PDB entry 6H3L | electron microscopy, 4.20 A resolution (low resolution: residue-level contacts below are approximate; hydrogen-bond / salt-bridge calls are withheld) | chains A and C of the 3 polymer chains in the assembly

Chain A (and C):
Molecule: VgrG1
From: Pseudomonas aeruginosa (strain ATCC 15692 / DSM 22644 / CIP 104116 / JCM 14847 / LMG 12228 / 1C / PRS 101 / PAO1)
Notes: chain C of this document is another copy of the same molecule, construct and numbering; everything in this record applies to it too
UniProtKB: Q9I741 (Q9I741_PSEAE); residue numbers follow UniProt; this construct covers 1-643
Amino-acid sequence (643 residues; row label = number of the first residue in the row):
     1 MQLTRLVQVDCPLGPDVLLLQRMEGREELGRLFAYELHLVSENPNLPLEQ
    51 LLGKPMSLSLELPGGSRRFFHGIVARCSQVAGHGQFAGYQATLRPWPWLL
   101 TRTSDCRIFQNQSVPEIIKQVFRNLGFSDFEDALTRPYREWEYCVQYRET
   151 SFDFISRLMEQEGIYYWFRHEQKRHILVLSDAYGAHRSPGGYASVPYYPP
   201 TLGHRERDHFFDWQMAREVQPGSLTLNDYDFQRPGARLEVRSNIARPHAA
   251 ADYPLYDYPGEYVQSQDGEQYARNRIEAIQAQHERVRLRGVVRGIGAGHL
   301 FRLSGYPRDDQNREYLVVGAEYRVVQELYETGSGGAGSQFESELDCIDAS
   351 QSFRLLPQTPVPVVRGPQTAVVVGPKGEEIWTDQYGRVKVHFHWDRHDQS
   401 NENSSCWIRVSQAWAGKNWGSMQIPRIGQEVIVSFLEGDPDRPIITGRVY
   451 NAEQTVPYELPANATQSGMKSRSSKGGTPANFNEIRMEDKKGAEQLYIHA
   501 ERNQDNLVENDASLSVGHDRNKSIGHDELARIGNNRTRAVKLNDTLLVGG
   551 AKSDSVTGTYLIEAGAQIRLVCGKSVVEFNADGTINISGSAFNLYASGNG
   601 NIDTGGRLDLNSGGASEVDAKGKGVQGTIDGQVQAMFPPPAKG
Disordered / not traced: 1-4, 329-337, 641-643

How chain A and chain C interact:
Pairs across the interface - 464 pairs, chain A then chain C:
  Asn-45(A) with Arg-308(C)
  Leu-48(A) with Met-215(C); Arg-217(C)
  Glu-49(A) with Arg-217(C); Pro-247(C); His-248(C)
  Gln-50(A) with Pro-247(C)
  Leu-52(A) with Arg-217(C); Glu-218(C); Val-219(C); His-248(C); Ala-249(C)
  Gly-53(A) with Val-219(C); Ala-249(C)
  Lys-54(A) with Ala-249(C)
  Val-74(A) with Val-219(C)
  Ala-75(A) with Glu-218(C); Val-219(C)
  Arg-76(A) with Arg-217(C); Glu-218(C)
  Cys-77(A) with Ala-216(C); Arg-217(C)
  Ser-78(A) with Gln-214(C); Met-215(C); Ala-216(C)
  Gln-79(A) with Trp-213(C); Gln-214(C); Met-215(C); Arg-308(C)
  Val-80(A) with Gln-214(C)
  Trp-98(A) with Val-219(C)
  Leu-99(A) with Tyr-253(C)
  Arg-102(A) with Pro-221(C); Tyr-253(C); Leu-255(C)
  Thr-103(A) with Tyr-253(C); Pro-254(C); Leu-255(C)
  Ser-104(A) with Pro-254(C); Leu-255(C); Tyr-256(C)
  Asp-105(A) with Tyr-256(C)
  Leu-125(A) with Tyr-253(C)
  Tyr-147(A) with Glu-437(C)
  Arg-148(A) with Asp-257(C); Tyr-258(C); Pro-259(C); Glu-437(C)
  Arg-365(A) with Val-363(C); Val-364(C); Glu-437(C); Gly-438(C)
  Gly-366(A) with Phe-435(C); Glu-437(C); Gly-438(C)
  Pro-367(A) with Ser-434(C); Phe-435(C); Leu-436(C); Glu-437(C)
  Gln-368(A) with Glu-437(C)
  Thr-369(A) with Tyr-229(C); Tyr-258(C); Leu-436(C)
  His-393(A) with Tyr-229(C); Tyr-258(C)
  Trp-394(A) with Tyr-258(C)
  Arg-396(A) with Asn-227(C); Arg-237(C); Tyr-256(C); Asp-257(C); Tyr-258(C)
  His-397(A) with Tyr-256(C)
  Gln-423(A) with Ala-413(C); Trp-414(C)
  Ile-424(A) with Trp-414(C)
  Arg-426(A) with Trp-414(C); Trp-419(C)
  Gln-429(A) with Trp-414(C); Ala-415(C); Gly-416(C); Trp-419(C)
  Glu-430(A) with Tyr-229(C); Arg-409(C)
  Ile-432(A) with Ser-411(C); Ile-444(C)
  Arg-448(A) with Ser-411(C); Gln-412(C); Ala-413(C); Trp-414(C); Ala-415(C)
  Val-449(A) with Arg-409(C); Ala-415(C)
  Tyr-450(A) with Arg-409(C); Gln-412(C); Trp-414(C); Ala-415(C); Gly-416(C); Trp-419(C); Gly-420(C); Ser-421(C)
  Asn-451(A) with Tyr-229(C); Phe-231(C); Tyr-385(C); Arg-409(C)
  Ala-452(A) with Phe-231(C); Gln-232(C); Pro-234(C); Tyr-385(C)
  Glu-453(A) with Lys-417(C)
  Gln-454(A) with Gly-416(C); Lys-417(C)
  Thr-455(A) with Gly-416(C); Lys-417(C); Asn-418(C); Trp-419(C)
  Val-456(A) with Gln-384(C); Asn-418(C)
  Pro-457(A) with Asn-418(C); Trp-419(C); Gly-420(C)
  Tyr-458(A) with Met-422(C)
  Leu-460(A) with Asp-383(C); Gln-384(C); Gly-386(C); Ile-424(C)
  Pro-461(A) with Thr-382(C); Asp-383(C)
  Asn-463(A) with Met-422(C)
  Ala-464(A) with Ile-380(C); Met-422(C)
  Gln-466(A) with Met-422(C)
  Ser-467(A) with Met-422(C); Gln-423(C)
  Gly-468(A) with Gly-420(C); Ser-421(C); Met-422(C)
  Met-469(A) with Gly-420(C)
  Lys-470(A) with Trp-414(C); Asn-418(C); Trp-419(C); Gly-420(C)
  Ser-471(A) with Trp-414(C); Trp-419(C)
  Arg-472(A) with Lys-417(C); Asn-418(C); Trp-419(C)
  Met-487(A) with Ser-471(C); Asn-483(C)
  Glu-488(A) with Asn-483(C)
  Asp-489(A) with Arg-426(C); Arg-472(C); Ser-473(C); Ser-474(C)
  Lys-490(A) with Ser-474(C)
  Lys-491(A) with Ser-473(C); Ser-474(C); Lys-475(C); Gly-476(C); Gly-477(C)
  Gly-492(A) with Arg-502(C)
  Ala-493(A) with Arg-502(C)
  Glu-494(A) with Ser-473(C); Asn-483(C); Glu-501(C); Arg-502(C); Asn-503(C)
  Gln-495(A) with Asn-503(C); Asp-505(C)
  Leu-496(A) with Asn-483(C); His-499(C); Ala-500(C); Asn-503(C); Gln-504(C); Asp-505(C)
  Tyr-497(A) with Asp-505(C); Leu-507(C)
  Ile-498(A) with Gln-504(C); Asp-505(C); Asn-506(C); Leu-507(C)
  His-499(A) with Leu-507(C); Glu-509(C)
  Ala-500(A) with Leu-507(C); Val-508(C); Glu-509(C)
  Glu-501(A) with Glu-509(C); Asn-510(C)
  Arg-502(A) with Val-508(C); Glu-509(C); Asn-510(C)
  Asn-503(A) with Asn-510(C); Asp-511(C)
  Gln-504(A) with Asn-506(C); Val-508(C); Asp-511(C); Ala-512(C); Ser-513(C)
  Asp-505(A) with Ser-513(C)
  Asn-506(A) with Ser-513(C); Leu-514(C); Ser-515(C)
  Leu-507(A) with Ser-515(C)
  Val-508(A) with Ser-515(C); Val-516(C); Gly-517(C)
  Glu-509(A) with Gly-517(C); His-518(C)
  Asn-510(A) with Val-516(C); Gly-517(C); His-518(C); Asp-519(C)
  Asp-511(A) with His-518(C); Asp-519(C)
  Ala-512(A) with Val-516(C); Asp-519(C); Arg-520(C); Asn-521(C)
  Ser-513(A) with Arg-520(C); Asn-521(C)
  Leu-514(A) with Arg-520(C); Asn-521(C); Lys-522(C); Ser-523(C)
  Ser-515(A) with Ser-523(C)
  Val-516(A) with Ser-523(C); Ile-524(C); Gly-525(C)
  Gly-517(A) with Gly-525(C)
  His-518(A) with Ile-524(C); Gly-525(C); His-526(C); Asp-527(C)
  Asp-519(A) with Ile-524(C); His-526(C); Asp-527(C)
  Arg-520(A) with Lys-522(C); Ile-524(C); Asp-527(C); Glu-528(C); Leu-529(C)
  Asn-521(A) with Leu-529(C)
  Lys-522(A) with Leu-529(C); Ala-530(C); Arg-531(C)
  Ser-523(A) with Arg-531(C)
  Ile-524(A) with Arg-531(C); Ile-532(C); Gly-533(C)
  Gly-525(A) with Gly-533(C)
  His-526(A) with Ile-532(C); Gly-533(C); Asn-534(C); Asn-535(C)
  Asp-527(A) with Asn-534(C); Asn-535(C)
  Glu-528(A) with Ile-532(C); Asn-535(C); Arg-536(C); Thr-537(C)
  Leu-529(A) with Thr-537(C)
  Ala-530(A) with Thr-537(C); Arg-538(C); Ala-539(C)
  Arg-531(A) with Ala-539(C)
  Ile-532(A) with Ala-539(C); Val-540(C); Lys-541(C)
  Gly-533(A) with Lys-541(C)
  Asn-534(A) with Val-540(C); Lys-541(C); Leu-542(C)
  Asn-535(A) with Val-540(C); Leu-542(C); Asn-543(C)
  Arg-536(A) with Arg-538(C); Val-540(C); Asn-543(C); Asp-544(C); Thr-545(C)
  Thr-537(A) with Thr-545(C); Met-636(C)
  Arg-538(A) with Arg-538(C); Thr-545(C); Leu-546(C); Leu-547(C)
  Ala-539(A) with Leu-547(C); Met-636(C); Phe-637(C)
  Val-540(A) with Leu-547(C); Val-548(C); Gly-549(C); Phe-637(C)
  Lys-541(A) with Gly-549(C); Gly-550(C); Gln-634(C); Phe-637(C)
  Leu-542(A) with Val-548(C); Gly-549(C); Gly-550(C); Ala-551(C)
  Asn-543(A) with Gly-550(C); Ala-551(C)
  Asp-544(A) with Leu-546(C); Ala-551(C); Lys-552(C); Ser-553(C)
  Thr-545(A) with Ser-553(C)
  Leu-546(A) with Arg-536(C); Ser-553(C); Asp-554(C); Ser-555(C)
  Leu-547(A) with Ser-555(C)
  Val-548(A) with Ser-555(C); Val-556(C); Thr-557(C)
  Gly-549(A) with Thr-557(C)
  Gly-550(A) with Val-556(C); Thr-557(C); Gly-558(C)
  Ala-551(A) with Val-556(C); Thr-559(C)
  Lys-552(A) with Val-556(C); Thr-559(C); Tyr-560(C); Leu-561(C)
  Ser-553(A) with Leu-561(C)
  Asp-554(A) with Tyr-560(C); Leu-561(C); Ile-562(C); Glu-563(C)
  Ser-555(A) with Glu-563(C)
  Val-556(A) with Glu-563(C); Ala-564(C); Gly-565(C)
  Thr-557(A) with Gly-565(C)
  Gly-558(A) with Ala-564(C); Gly-565(C); Ala-566(C)
  Thr-559(A) with Gly-565(C); Ala-566(C); Gln-567(C)
  Tyr-560(A) with Ile-562(C); Ala-564(C); Gln-567(C); Ile-568(C); Arg-569(C)
  Leu-561(A) with Arg-569(C)
  Ile-562(A) with Ile-568(C); Arg-569(C); Leu-570(C); Val-571(C)
  Glu-563(A) with Val-571(C); Lys-623(C); Gly-624(C); Ile-629(C)
  Ala-564(A) with Val-571(C); Cys-572(C); Gly-624(C)
  Gly-565(A) with Cys-572(C); Gln-626(C); Ile-629(C)
  Ala-566(A) with Cys-572(C); Gln-626(C)
  Gln-567(A) with Cys-572(C)
  Ile-568(A) with Leu-570(C); Cys-572(C)
  Phe-579(A) with Leu-570(C); Cys-572(C); Ser-575(C); Val-577(C)
  Asn-580(A) with Cys-572(C); Ser-575(C)
  Ala-581(A) with Cys-572(C); Gly-573(C); Lys-574(C)
  Asp-582(A) with Lys-574(C); Ser-590(C)
  Gly-583(A) with Lys-574(C); Ser-575(C); Gly-589(C); Ser-590(C); Ala-591(C)
  Thr-584(A) with Ala-591(C)
  Ile-585(A) with Ser-575(C); Ile-587(C); Ser-588(C); Ala-591(C); Phe-592(C); Asn-593(C)
  Asn-586(A) with Asn-593(C)
  Ile-587(A) with Asn-593(C); Leu-594(C); Tyr-595(C)
  Ser-588(A) with Tyr-595(C)
  Gly-589(A) with Tyr-595(C); Ala-596(C); Ser-597(C)
  Ser-590(A) with Ala-596(C); Ser-597(C); Gly-598(C); Asn-599(C)
  Ala-591(A) with Ala-596(C); Asn-599(C)
  Phe-592(A) with Leu-594(C); Ala-596(C); Asn-599(C); Gly-600(C); Asn-601(C); Ile-602(C)
  Asn-593(A) with Asn-601(C)
  Leu-594(A) with Asn-601(C); Ile-602(C); Asp-603(C)
  Tyr-595(A) with Asp-603(C); Thr-604(C); Gly-605(C)
  Ala-596(A) with Asp-603(C); Thr-604(C); Gly-605(C)
  Ser-597(A) with Gly-605(C)
  Gly-598(A) with Thr-604(C); Gly-605(C); Gly-606(C)
  Asn-599(A) with Gly-606(C); Arg-607(C)
  Gly-600(A) with Thr-604(C); Arg-607(C); Leu-608(C); Asp-609(C)
  Asn-601(A) with Asp-609(C); Gly-614(C); Ala-615(C)
  Ile-602(A) with Phe-592(C); Asp-609(C); Leu-610(C); Asn-611(C)
  Asp-603(A) with Phe-592(C); Leu-610(C); Asn-611(C); Ser-612(C); Gly-613(C); Gly-614(C); Ala-615(C)
  Thr-604(A) with Phe-592(C); Asn-611(C)
  Leu-608(A) with Phe-592(C); Leu-610(C); Asn-611(C)
  Gly-614(A) with Asn-593(C)
  Ala-615(A) with Asn-593(C); Leu-594(C); Tyr-595(C)
  Ser-616(A) with Tyr-595(C)
  Glu-617(A) with Tyr-595(C)
  Gln-626(A) with Thr-557(C)
  Ile-629(A) with Ser-555(C); Thr-557(C)
  Asp-630(A) with Thr-557(C)
  Gln-632(A) with Ser-555(C)
  Val-633(A) with Thr-557(C)
  Met-636(A) with Arg-531(C)
  Phe-637(A) with Arg-531(C); Ile-532(C)
  Pro-638(A) with Arg-531(C)
Also at the interface, not in a pair above, chain A (186 interface residues in all): Ala-81, Trp-96, Pro-425, Gly-447, Leu-610
Also at the interface, not in a pair above, chain C (190 interface residues in all): Gln-220, Arg-233, Glu-239, Ala-250, His-283, Val-410, Thr-446, Asn-481, Glu-484, Val-576, Val-625, Gln-632, Val-633

In short:
The interface between chain A and chain C involves 186 residues on one side and 190 on the other.
Both chains are VgrG1 (Pseudomonas aeruginosa (strain ATCC 15692 / DSM 22644 / CIP 104116 / JCM 14847 / LMG
12228 / 1C / PRS 101 / PAO1)). Entry 6H3L (Structure of VgrG1 in the Type VI secretion "pre-firing"
VgrG1-Tse6-EagT6-EF-Tu-Tsi6 complex) was determined by electron microscopy, deposited together with 6H3N.
